PDB entry 5V6P | electron microscopy, 4.10 A resolution (low resolution: residue-level contacts below are approximate; hydrogen-bond / salt-bridge calls are withheld) | chains A and B

== Chain A (and B) ==
Protein: ERAD-associated E3 ubiquitin-protein ligase HRD1
Source organism: Saccharomyces cerevisiae (strain ATCC 204508 / S288c)
Notes: EC 2.3.2.27; chain B of this document is another copy of the same molecule, construct and numbering; everything in this record applies to it too
UniProtKB: Q08109 (HRD1_YEAST); residues 1-407 here = UniProt positions 1-407
Amino-acid sequence (407 residues; row label = number of the first residue in the row):
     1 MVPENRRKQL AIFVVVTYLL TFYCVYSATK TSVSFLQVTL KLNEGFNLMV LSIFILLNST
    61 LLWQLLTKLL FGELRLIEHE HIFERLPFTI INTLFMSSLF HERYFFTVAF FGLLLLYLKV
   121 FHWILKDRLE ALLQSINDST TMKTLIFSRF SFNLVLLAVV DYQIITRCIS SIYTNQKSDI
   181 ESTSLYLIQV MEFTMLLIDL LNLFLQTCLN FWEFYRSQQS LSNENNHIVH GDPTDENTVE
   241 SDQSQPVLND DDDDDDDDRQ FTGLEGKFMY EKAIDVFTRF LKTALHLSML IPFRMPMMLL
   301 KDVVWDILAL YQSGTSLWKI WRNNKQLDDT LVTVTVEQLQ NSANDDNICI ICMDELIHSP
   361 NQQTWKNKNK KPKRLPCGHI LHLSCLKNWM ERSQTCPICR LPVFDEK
Unresolved in the structure: 1-9, 221-265, 325-407
Reported in the primary citation:
  - self-association interface (contacts with another copy of this molecule); pairs are residue here / residue on that copy: H79-F83 (cation-pi contact)

== Chain A / chain B interface ==
Pairs across the interface - 41 pairs, chain A then chain B:
  L10(A) - F88(B)
  I12(A) - L308(B)
  F13(A) - N92(B)
  V16(A) - V304(B)
  V16(A) - L308(B)
  F46(A) - M297(B)
  M49(A) - F95(B)
  I53(A) - F95(B)
  L57(A) - F88(B)
  T60(A) - P87(B)
  T60(A) - F88(B)
  T60(A) - I91(B)
  L61(A) - F88(B)
  Q64(A) - E84(B)
  Q64(A) - F88(B)
  L74(A) - F83(B)
  L76(A) - L76(B)
  F83(A) - L74(B)
  E84(A) - Q64(B)
  P87(A) - T60(B)
  P87(A) - Y117(B)
  F88(A) - L10(B)
  F88(A) - L57(B)
  F88(A) - T60(B)
  F88(A) - L61(B)
  F88(A) - Q64(B)
  I91(A) - T60(B)
  N92(A) - F13(B)
  L94(A) - F105(B)
  F95(A) - M49(B)
  F95(A) - I53(B)
  S98(A) - F105(B)
  H101(A) - F105(B)
  F105(A) - L94(B)
  F105(A) - S98(B)
  F105(A) - H101(B)
  Y117(A) - P87(B)
  M297(A) - F46(B)
  V304(A) - V16(B)
  L308(A) - I12(B)
  L308(A) - V16(B)
Also at the interface, not in a pair above, chain A (39 interface residues in all): V14, L56, H79, E80, I82, R85, L86, F106, A109, K301, W305
Also at the interface, not in a pair above, chain B (39 interface residues in all): V14, L56, H79, E80, I82, R85, L86, F106, A109, K301, W305

== Summary ==
Chain A and chain B each contribute 39 residues to their interface. From the paper: a self-association
interface involving H79(A) and F83(A).
Both chains are ERAD-associated E3 ubiquitin-protein ligase HRD1 (Saccharomyces cerevisiae (strain ATCC 204508
/ S288c)). Entry 5V6P (CryoEM structure of the ERAD-associated E3 ubiquitin-protein ligase HRD1) was
determined by electron microscopy, deposited together with 5V7V.
